Entry 4MLJ (X-ray diffraction, 2.30 A resolution); this record covers chains A and B of the 4 polymer chains in the assembly.

== Chain A (and B) ==
Molecule: dihydrodipicolinate synthase
From: Campylobacter jejuni
Notes: EC 4.3.3.7; chain B of this document is another copy of the same molecule, construct and numbering; everything in this record applies to it too
Reference sequence: Q9PPB4 (DAPA_CAMJE); residues 1-298 here = UniProt positions 1-298
Chain sequence (306 residues; each row starts with the number of its first residue; numbers below 1 keep their minus sign (His-7 is residue -7)):
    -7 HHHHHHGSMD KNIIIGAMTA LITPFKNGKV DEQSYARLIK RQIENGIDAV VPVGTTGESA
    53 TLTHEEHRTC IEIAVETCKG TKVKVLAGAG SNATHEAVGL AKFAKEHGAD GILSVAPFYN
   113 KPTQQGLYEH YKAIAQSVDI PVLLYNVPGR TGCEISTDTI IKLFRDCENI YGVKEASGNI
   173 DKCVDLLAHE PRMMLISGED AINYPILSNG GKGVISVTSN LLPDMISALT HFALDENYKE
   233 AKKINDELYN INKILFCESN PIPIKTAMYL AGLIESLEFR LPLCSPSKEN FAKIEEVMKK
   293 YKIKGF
Not modelled in the structure: -7 to 3 (chain B: -7 to 0)
Differences from the reference sequence: expression tag (-7 to 0); engineered mutation Phe110 (Tyr in Q9PPB4)
Modified / non-standard residues: Lys166 ((2S)-2-amino-6-[(1-hydroxy-1-oxo-propan-2-ylidene)amino]hexanoic acid; KPI)
Curated features (UniProtKB/Swiss-Prot):
  - active site: Tyr137 (Proton donor/acceptor), Lys166 (Schiff-base intermediate with substrate)
  - binding site (pyruvate): Thr48, Ile207
  - site (Part of a proton relay during catalysis): Thr47, Tyr111

== Chain A / chain B interface ==
Residue-residue contacts (37):
  Ile172(A) with Ile172(B), hydrophobic; Ile194(B), hydrophobic; Pro197(B), hydrophobic
  Asp173(A) with Ala193(B); Ile194(B); Tyr241(B), hydrogen bond; Lys245(B), salt bridge
  Val176(A) with Ala193(B); Asn237(B); Tyr241(B), hydrophobic
  Asp177(A) with Tyr241(B)
  Ala180(A) with Asp238(B)
  His181(A) with Tyr241(B); Asn242(B), hydrogen bond
  Ala193(A) with Asp173(B); Val176(B)
  Ile194(A) with Ile172(B), hydrophobic; Asp173(B)
  Tyr196(A) with Ser200(B), hydrogen bond (side chain-backbone); Asn201(B)
  Pro197(A) with Ile172(B), hydrophobic; Val176(B), hydrophobic
  Ser200(A) with Tyr196(B), hydrogen bond (backbone-side chain); Ser200(B), hydrogen bond
  Asn201(A) with Tyr196(B); Lys234(B), hydrogen bond (backbone-side chain)
  Tyr230(A) with Tyr196(B); Tyr230(B), hydrophobic
  Lys234(A) with Asn201(B), hydrogen bond (side chain-backbone)
  Asn237(A) with Val176(B)
  Asp238(A) with Ala180(B)
  Tyr241(A) with Asp173(B), hydrogen bond; Val176(B), hydrophobic; Asp177(B); His181(B)
  Asn242(A) with His181(B), hydrogen bond
  Lys245(A) with Asp173(B), salt bridge
Interface residues without a listed pair, chain A (21 interface residues in all): Leu179, Glu191
Interface residues without a listed pair, chain B (21 interface residues in all): Leu179, Gly202

== Summary ==
Chain A and chain B each contribute 21 residues to their interface, with 9 hydrogen bonds and 2 salt bridges.
Polar pairs include Asp173(A)-Lys245(B), Asp173(A)-Tyr241(B) and His181(A)-Asn242(B). UniProt lists
active-site residues Tyr137(A) and Lys166(A) and pyruvate-binding residues Thr48(A) and Ile207(A) on chain A.
Both chains are dihydrodipicolinate synthase (Campylobacter jejuni). Entry 4MLJ (dihydrodipicolinate synthase
from C. jejuni, Y110F mutation with pyruvate bound to the active site) was determined by X-ray diffraction
(same publication as 4R53, 4LY8, 4M19 and 4MLR).
